PDB entry 6E33 | X-ray diffraction, 1.71 A resolution | chains A and C of the 3 polymer chains in the assembly

== Chain A ==
Name: Uncharacterized transcriptional regulatory protein C27B12.11c
From: Schizosaccharomyces pombe (strain 972 / ATCC 24843)
UniProt: O13658 (YBCB_SCHPO); residue numbers follow UniProt; this construct covers 279-339
Sequence (61 residues; each row starts with the number of its first residue):
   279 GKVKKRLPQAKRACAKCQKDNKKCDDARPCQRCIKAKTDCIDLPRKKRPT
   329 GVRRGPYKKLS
Unresolved in the structure: 337-339
UniProt features mapped onto this chain:
  - DNA-binding region: Cys292 to Cys318 (Zn(2)-C6 fungal-type)
Bound ions: Zn2+ site 1: Cys292, Cys308, Cys311, Cys318; Zn2+ site 2: Cys292, Cys295, Cys302, Cys308
What the authors report for this chain:
  - Zn2+ coordination: Cys292, Cys295, Cys302, Cys308, Cys311, Cys318
  - contacts within the chain: Arg290-Arg306 (backbone contact), Asp303-Arg306 (backbone contact), Ala305-Arg306 (backbone contact), Arg306-Asp320 (salt bridge)
  - binding site for the 20-nt DNA strand (chain C): Lys283, Asp298, Asn299, Lys300, Arg326, Gly329, Arg331, Gly333, Tyr335
  - binding site for the 20-nt DNA strand: Lys282, Arg284, Gln287, Ala291, Gln296, Asn299, Lys300, Lys301, Arg323, Lys324, Arg332, Tyr335, Lys336
  - binding site for Zn2+: Cys302
  - specificity-determining residues: Arg284, Lys300
  - mutagenesis - Q287A, K289A, Q296A, K297A, K301A, K313A, K324A, R331A: unchanged growth
  - mutagenesis - K300A, R306A, R323A, R326A: decreased growth
  - mutagenesis - K300A, R306A, R323A, R326A: decreased signaling in response to starvation
  - mutagenesis - K324A, R331A: decreased signaling
  - mutagenesis - K300A, R306A, R326A: abolished binding to site 1 probe
  - mutagenesis - R323A: decreased binding to site 1 probe
  - mutagenesis - R331A: unchanged binding to site 1
  - mutagenesis - R306A: abolished binding to site 2
  - mutagenesis - R306A: abolished binding to tgp1 DNA
  - mutagenesis - R306A: decreased stability (proposed by the authors, not directly observed)
  - mutagenesis - R331A: unchanged binding to tgp1 site
  - mutagenesis - R323A (16-fold), R326A (16-fold): decreased binding to tgp1 site

== Chain C ==
Molecule: 20-nt DNA strand
Sequence (20 nucleotides; row label = number of the first residue in the row):
     1 TCCTTCGGACATTCAAATCA

== Chain A / chain C interface ==
Pairs across the interface (37):
  Lys280(A) - DC10(C)  phosphate contact
  Val281(A) - DC10(C)  phosphate contact
  Lys282(A) - DC10(C)  hydrogen bond to the phosphate
  Lys282(A) - DA11(C)  phosphate contact
  Lys283(A) - DA11(C)  salt bridge to the phosphate
  Arg284(A) - DA9(C)  base contact
  Arg284(A) - DC10(C)  phosphate contact
  Arg284(A) - DA11(C)  hydrogen bond to the phosphate
  Gln287(A) - DA11(C)  sugar contact
  Gln287(A) - DT12(C)  sugar contact
  Lys297(A) - DT5(C)  salt bridge to the phosphate
  Asp298(A) - DT5(C)  base contact
  Asp298(A) - DC6(C)  hydrogen bond to the base
  Asn299(A) - DC6(C)  base contact
  Asn299(A) - DG7(C)  hydrogen bond to the base
  Asn299(A) - DG8(C)  base contact
  Lys300(A) - DT5(C)  hydrogen bond to the base
  Lys300(A) - DC6(C)  base contact
  Arg326(A) - DT13(C)  hydrogen bond to the base
  Arg326(A) - DC14(C)  hydrogen bond to the base
  Arg326(A) - DA15(C)  hydrogen bond to the sugar
  Pro327(A) - DA15(C)  sugar contact
  Thr328(A) - DA15(C)  phosphate contact
  Thr328(A) - DA16(C)  phosphate contact
  Gly329(A) - DA15(C)  phosphate contact
  Gly329(A) - DA16(C)  hydrogen bond to the phosphate
  Val330(A) - DA16(C)  sugar contact
  Arg331(A) - DA16(C)  phosphate contact
  Arg331(A) - DA17(C)  salt bridge to the phosphate
  Arg332(A) - DA16(C)  hydrogen bond to the phosphate
  Arg332(A) - DA17(C)  hydrogen bond to the phosphate
  Gly333(A) - DA17(C)  hydrogen bond to the phosphate
  Pro334(A) - DA17(C)  phosphate contact
  Pro334(A) - DT18(C)  phosphate contact
  Tyr335(A) - DA16(C)  hydrogen bond to the base
  Tyr335(A) - DA17(C)  hydrogen bond to the sugar
  Tyr335(A) - DT18(C)  hydrogen bond to the phosphate
Also at the interface, not in a pair above, chain A (22 interface residues in all): Arg323, Lys325
Also at the interface, not in a pair above, chain C (15 interface residues in all): DT4

== Overview ==
22 residues of chain A and 15 residues of chain C are in contact; the contacts include 15 hydrogen bonds and 3
salt bridges. Among the polar pairs are Asp298(A)-DC6(C), Asn299(A)-DG7(C) and Lys300(A)-DT5(C). From the
paper: a binding site for the 20-nt DNA strand at Lys282(A), Arg284(A) and Gln287(A) among others; K300A,
R306A and R323A of chain A, among others, reduce growth; 12 substitutions were tested in all.
Chain A is Uncharacterized transcriptional regulatory protein C27B12.11c (Schizosaccharomyces pombe (strain
972 / ATCC 24843)) and chain C is a 20-nt DNA strand; the structure, Crystal Structure of Pho7-DNA complex,
was determined by X-ray diffraction.
